PDB entry 7LUE | electron microscopy, 2.90 A resolution | chains J and N of the 9 polymer chains in the assembly

# Chain J
Protein: Heavy chain of human antibody Fab ADI-14442
From: Homo sapiens
Notes: antibody fragment or engineered binder
Amino-acid sequence (225 residues; row label = number of the first residue in the row; a row labelled like 82A-82C holds insertion residues (82A, then the next letters in order)):
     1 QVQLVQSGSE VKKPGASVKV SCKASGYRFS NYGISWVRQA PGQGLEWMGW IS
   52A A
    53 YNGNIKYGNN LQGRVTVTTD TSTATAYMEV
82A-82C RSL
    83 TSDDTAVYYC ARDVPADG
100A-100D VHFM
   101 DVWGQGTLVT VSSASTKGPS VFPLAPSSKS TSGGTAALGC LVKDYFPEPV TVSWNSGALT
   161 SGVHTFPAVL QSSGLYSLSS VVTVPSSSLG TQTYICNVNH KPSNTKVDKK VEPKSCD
Unresolved in the structure: 1, 60-66, 112-217
Disulfide bonds: Cys22-Cys92

# Chain N
Protein: Light chain of human antibody Fab ADI-14442
From: Homo sapiens
Notes: antibody fragment or engineered binder
Amino-acid sequence (219 residues; each row starts with the number of its first residue; a row labelled like 27A-27E holds insertion residues (27A, then the next letters in order)):
     1 DVVMTQSPLS LPVTLGQPAS ISCRSSQ
27A-27E SLVHS
    28 DTNTYLNWFQ QRPGQSPRRL IYKVSNRDSG VPDRFSGSGS GTTFTLKISR VEAEDVGIYY
    88 CMQGSHWAPT FGQGTKVEIK RTVAAPSVFI FPPSDEQLKS GTASVVCLLN NFYPREAKVQ
   148 WKVDNALQSG NSQESVTEQD SKDSTYSLSS TLTLSKADYE KHKVYACEVT HQGLSSPVTK
   208 SFNRGEC
Unresolved in the structure: 1, 108-214
Disulfide bonds: Cys23-Cys88

# Interface between chain J and chain N
Residue-residue contacts (31):
  Gln39(J) with Gln38(N), hydrogen bond; Tyr87(N)
  Leu45(J) with Pro44(N), hydrophobic; Tyr87(N), hydrophobic; Phe98(N), hydrophobic
  Trp47(J) with Ala95(N), hydrophobic; Pro96(N)
  Lys58(J) with Trp94(N), hydrogen bond (side chain-backbone)
  Tyr59(J) with Trp94(N)
  Tyr91(J) with Gln38(N), hydrogen bond; Ser43(N)
  Val100A(J) with Tyr32(N), hydrophobic; Gly91(N); Ser92(N)
  His100B(J) with Asn34(N); Met89(N); Gly91(N), hydrogen bond (backbone-backbone); Pro96(N)
  Phe100C(J) with Phe36(N); Arg46(N); Met89(N)
  Met100D(J) with Phe36(N); Met89(N), hydrophobic; Pro96(N), hydrophobic; Phe98(N), hydrophobic
  Asp101(J) with Arg46(N)
  Trp103(J) with Phe36(N); Ser43(N); Pro44(N); Phe98(N), hydrophobic
  Gly104(J) with Ser43(N), hydrogen bond (backbone-side chain)
Also at the interface, not in a pair above, chain J (18 interface residues in all): Val37, Gln43, Gly44, Gly100, Gln105
Also at the interface, not in a pair above, chain N (18 interface residues in all): His27D, Gln42, Gln100

# Overview
The chain J/chain N interface involves 18 residues from each chain, with 5 hydrogen bonds. Among the polar
pairs are Gln39(J)-Gln38(N), Lys58(J)-Trp94(N) and Tyr91(J)-Gln38(N).
Here chain J is Heavy chain of human antibody Fab ADI-14442 and chain N is Light chain of human antibody Fab
ADI-14442, both from Homo sapiens. Entry 7LUE (Prefusion RSV F glycoprotein bound by neutralizing site
V-directed antibody ADI-14442) was determined by electron microscopy together with 7LUD and 7LUC from the same
study.
